Entry 6QLD (electron microscopy, 4.15 A resolution (low resolution: residue-level contacts below are approximate; hydrogen-bond / salt-bridge calls are withheld)); this record covers chains J and b of the 22 polymer chains in the assembly.

[Chain J]
Molecule: 124-nt DNA strand
Organism: Escherichia coli
Sequence (124 nucleotides; numbered -125 to -2; the number before each row is that of its first residue; numbers below 1 keep their minus sign (DG-125 is residue -125)):
  -125 GTGCCTGGAG ACTAGGGAGT AATCCCCTTG GCGGTTAAAA CGCGGGGGAC AGCGCGTACG
   -65 TGCGTTTAAG CGGTGCTAGA GCTGTCTACG ACCAATTGAG CGGCCTCGGC ACCGGGATTC
    -5 TCGA

[Chain b]
Protein: Histone H4
Organism: Saccharomyces cerevisiae (strain ATCC 204508 / S288c)
UniProt: P02309 (H4_YEAST); numbering as in UniProt (aligned over 25-103)
Amino-acid sequence (79 residues; numbered 25 to 103; the number before each row is that of its first residue):
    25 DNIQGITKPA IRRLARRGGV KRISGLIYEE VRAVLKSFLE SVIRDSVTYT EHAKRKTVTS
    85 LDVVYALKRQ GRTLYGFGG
Curated features (UniProtKB/Swiss-Prot):
  - modified residue: Lys32 (N6-succinyllysine), Arg56 (Omega-N-methylarginine), Ser61 (Phosphoserine), Ser65 (Phosphoserine), Lys78 (N6-succinyllysine), Lys80 (N6-acetyllysine), Lys92 (N6-glutaryllysine)
  - mutagenesis: Lys92 (K92E: Mimics glutarylation; delays in cell proliferation; increased sensitivity to DNA damaging agents; K92Q: Mimics acetylation; does not show increased sensitivity to DNA damaging agents ...)

[Interface between chain J and chain b]
Contacting residue pairs (10):
  DC-67(J) with Ile47(b); Gly49(b)
  DG-66(J) with Arg36(b); Lys45(b); Arg46(b); Ile47(b)
  DG-47(J) with Lys80(b); Thr81(b)
  DA-46(J) with Arg79(b); Thr81(b)
Interface residues without a listed pair, chain b (10 interface residues in all): Arg40, Ser48

[Overview]
Chain J and chain b form an interface of 4 and 10 residues respectively. Curated annotation (UniProt) lists
one mutagenesis site on chain b.
Here chain J is a 124-nt DNA strand (Escherichia coli) and chain b is Histone H4 (Saccharomyces cerevisiae
(strain ATCC 204508 / S288c)). Entry 6QLD (Structure of inner kinetochore CCAN-Cenp-A complex) was determined
by electron microscopy together with 6QLE and 6QLF from the same study.
